Entry 6OGD (electron microscopy, 4.40 A resolution (low resolution: residue-level contacts below are approximate; hydrogen-bond / salt-bridge calls are withheld)); this record covers chains A and K of the 15 polymer chains in the assembly.

[Chain A]
Name: Toxin subunit YenA1
Organism: Yersinia entomophaga
UniProtKB: B6A877 (YENA1_YERET); residue numbers follow UniProt; this construct covers 1-1164
Sequence (1164 residues; each row starts with the number of its first residue):
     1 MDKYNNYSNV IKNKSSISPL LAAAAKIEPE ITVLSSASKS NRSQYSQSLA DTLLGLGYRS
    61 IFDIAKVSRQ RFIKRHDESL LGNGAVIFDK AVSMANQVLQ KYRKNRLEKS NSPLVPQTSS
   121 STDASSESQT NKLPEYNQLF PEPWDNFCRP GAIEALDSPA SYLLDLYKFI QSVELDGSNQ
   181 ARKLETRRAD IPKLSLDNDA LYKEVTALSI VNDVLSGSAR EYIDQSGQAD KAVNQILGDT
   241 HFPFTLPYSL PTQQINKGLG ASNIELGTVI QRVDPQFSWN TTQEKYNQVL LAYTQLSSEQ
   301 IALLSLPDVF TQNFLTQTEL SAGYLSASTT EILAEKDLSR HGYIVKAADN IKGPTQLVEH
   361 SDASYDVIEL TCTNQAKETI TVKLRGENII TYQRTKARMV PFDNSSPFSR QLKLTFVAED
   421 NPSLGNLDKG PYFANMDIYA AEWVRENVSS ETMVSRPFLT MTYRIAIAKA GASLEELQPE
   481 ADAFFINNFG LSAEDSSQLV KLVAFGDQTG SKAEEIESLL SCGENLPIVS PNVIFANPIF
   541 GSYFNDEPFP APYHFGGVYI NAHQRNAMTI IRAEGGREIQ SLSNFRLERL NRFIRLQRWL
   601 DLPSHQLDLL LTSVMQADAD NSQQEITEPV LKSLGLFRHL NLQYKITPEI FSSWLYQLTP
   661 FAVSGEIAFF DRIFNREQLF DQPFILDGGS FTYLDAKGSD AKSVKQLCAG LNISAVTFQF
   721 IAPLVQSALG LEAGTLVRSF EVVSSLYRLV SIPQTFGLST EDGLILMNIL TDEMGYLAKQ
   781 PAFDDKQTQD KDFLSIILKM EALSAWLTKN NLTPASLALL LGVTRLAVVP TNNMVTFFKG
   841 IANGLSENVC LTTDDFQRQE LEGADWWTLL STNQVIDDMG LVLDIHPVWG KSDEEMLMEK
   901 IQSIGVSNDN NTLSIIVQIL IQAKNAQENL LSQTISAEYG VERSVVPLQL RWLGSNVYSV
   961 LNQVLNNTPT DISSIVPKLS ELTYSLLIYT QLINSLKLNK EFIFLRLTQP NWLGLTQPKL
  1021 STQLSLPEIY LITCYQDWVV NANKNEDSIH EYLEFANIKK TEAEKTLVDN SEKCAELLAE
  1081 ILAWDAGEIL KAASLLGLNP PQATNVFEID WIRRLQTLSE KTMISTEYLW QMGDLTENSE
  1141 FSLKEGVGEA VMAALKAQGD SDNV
Disordered / not traced: 1-44, 108-155, 305-583, 656-700

[Chain K]
Name: Toxin subunit YenA2
Organism: Yersinia entomophaga
UniProtKB: B6A878 (YENA2_YERET); residues 2001-3364 here correspond to UniProt positions 1-1364 (UniProt number = residue number - 2000)
Sequence (1364 residues; numbered 2001 to 3364; the number before each row is that of its first residue):
  2001 MSNSIEAKLQ EDLRDALVDY YLGQIVPNSK DFTNLRSTIK NVDDLYDHLL LDTQVSAKVI
  2061 TSRLSLVTQS VQQYINRIAL NLEPGLSINQ QEATDWEEFA NRYGYWAANQ QLRMFPEIYV
  2121 DPTLRLTKTE FFFQLESALN QGKLTDDVAQ KAVLGYLNNF EEVSNLEIIA GYQDGIDIEN
  2181 DKTYFVARTR MQPYRYFWRS LDASQRNANS QELYPTAWSE WKAISVPLEN VANGIVRPIM
  2241 MDNRLYISWF EVAEEKETDS DGNIIVSGRY RTKIRLAHLG FDGVWSSGTT LREEVLADQM
  2301 EEMIAVVDRM EDEPRLALVA FKEMSESWDV VFSYICDSML IESSNLPTTT HPPKPGDGDK
  2361 GLSDLDDYGA NLVWFYLHET ANGGKAEYKQ LILYPVIINR DWPIELDKTH QGDFGTVDDF
  2421 TLNSNYTGDE LSLYLQSSST YKYDFSKSKN IIYGIWKEDA NNNRCWLNYK LLTPEDYEPQ
  2481 INATLVMCDK GDVNIITGFS LPNGGVDAGG KIKVTLRVGK KLRDKFQIKQ FSQTQYLQFP
  2541 EASSADVWYI GKQIRLNTLF AKELIGKASR SLDLVLSWET QNSRLEEAIL GGAAELIDLD
  2601 GANGIYFWEL FFHMPFMVSW RFNVEQRYED ANRWVKYLFN PFECEDEPAL LLGKPPYWNS
  2661 RPLVDEPFKG YSLTQPSDPD AIAASDPIHY RKAVFNFLTK NIIDQGDMEY RKLQPSARTL
  2721 ARLSYSTASS LLGRRPDVQL TSFWQPLTLE DASYKTDSEI RAIEMQSQPL TFEPVVHDQT
  2781 MSAVDNDIFM YPMNNELRGL WDRIENRIYN LRHNLTLDGK EINMDLYDSS ISPRGLMKQR
  2841 YQRVVTARNA SKMNFKVPNY RFEPMLNRSK SGVETLIQFG STLLSLLERK DSLSFDAYQM
  2901 IQSGDLYRFS IDLQQQDIDI NKASLEALQV SKQSAQDRYD HFKELYDENI SSTEQKVIEL
  2961 QSQAANSLLM AQGMRTAAAA LDVIPNIYGL AVGGSHWGAP LNAAAEIIMI KYQADSSKSE
  3021 SLSVSESYRR RRQEWELQYK QAEWEVNSVE QQINLQNMQI KAANKRLEQV EAQQQQAMAL
  3081 LDYFSERFTN ESLYTWLISQ LSSLYLQAYD AVLSLCLSAE ASLLYELNLG EQSFVGGGGW
  3141 NDLYQGLMAG ETLKLALMRM ERVYVEQNSR RQEITKTISL KALLGESWPA ELNKLKQKTP
  3201 INFNLEEQIF VEDYQELYQR RIKSVSVSLP MLVGPYEDVC AQLTQTSSSY STRADLKTVE
  3261 NMLTKRTFAD TPHLVRSIQP NQQISLSTGV NDSGLFMLNF DDERFLPFEG SGVDSSWRLQ
  3321 FTNLKQNLDS LNDVILHVKY TAAIGSSTFS QGVRKILANI NNDE
Disordered / not traced: 2333-2522, 2735-2794, 3258-3272, 3344-3364

[Interface between chain A and chain K]
Residue-residue contacts (13; chain A residue first):
  Thr836(A) - Arg2848(K)
  Lys839(A) - Arg2848(K)
  Gly840(A) - Arg2848(K)
  Asn843(A) - Asn2849(K)
  Asn843(A) - Ala2850(K)
  Glu847(A) - Asn2849(K)
  Glu847(A) - Ala2850(K)
  Glu847(A) - Ser2851(K)
  Asn848(A) - Arg3159(K)
  Thr934(A) - Ala2847(K)
  Ala937(A) - Val2844(K)
  Ala937(A) - Val2845(K)
  Glu938(A) - Val2844(K)
Other interface residues (no listed pair), chain A (11 interface residues in all): Leu869, Gly940
Other interface residues (no listed pair), chain K (10 interface residues in all): Gln2842, Glu3166

[In short]
11 residues of chain A and 10 residues of chain K are in contact.
Here chain A is Toxin subunit YenA1 and chain K is Toxin subunit YenA2, both from Yersinia entomophaga. Entry
6OGD (Cryo-EM structure of YenTcA in its prepore state) was determined by electron microscopy.
